PDB entry 3LR9 | X-ray diffraction, 1.55 A resolution | chain A

# Chain A
Name: Myoglobin
Source organism: Equus caballus
UniProtKB: P68082 (MYG_HORSE); residues 1-153 here correspond to UniProt positions 2-154 (UniProt number = residue number + 1)
Chain sequence (153 residues; row label = number of the first residue in the row):
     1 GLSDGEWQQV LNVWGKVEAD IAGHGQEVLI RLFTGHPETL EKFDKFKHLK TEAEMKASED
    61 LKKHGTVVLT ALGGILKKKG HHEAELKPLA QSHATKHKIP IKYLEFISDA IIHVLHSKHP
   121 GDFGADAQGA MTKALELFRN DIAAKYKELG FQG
Disordered / not traced: 153
Bound ions: heme Fe: His93 (together with nitrite ion)
Residues lining bound ligands:
  - heme (HEM): Leu32, Thr39, Lys42, Phe43, Lys45, His64, Val67, Val68, Ala71, Leu72, Leu89, Ser92, His93, His97, Ile99, Tyr103, Leu104, Ile107, Phe138
  - nitrite ion (NO2), molecule 1: Gly1, Leu2, Trp7, Lys79, Gly80, Leu137
  - nitrite ion (NO2), molecule 2: Ser3, Asp4, Gly5
  - nitrite ion (NO2), molecule 3: Leu29, Phe43, His64, Val68, His93, Ile107
UniProt features mapped onto this chain:
  - binding site (nitrite): His64
  - binding site (O2): His64
  - binding site (heme b): His93
  - modified residue: Ser3 (Phosphoserine)
Reported in the primary citation:
  - binding site for nitrite ion: His64

# Summary
Ligands of chain A: heme and 3 copies of nitrite ion. Curated annotation (UniProt) lists nitrite-binding
residue His64, O2-binding residue His64 and heme b-binding residue His93. The paper reports a binding site for
nitrite ion at His64.
Chain A is Myoglobin (Equus caballus); the structure, X-ray photogenerated ferrous horse heart myoglobin,
nitrite adduct, was determined by X-ray diffraction, deposited together with 3LR7.
